PDB entry 9JHZ | X-ray diffraction, 2.20 A resolution | chains C and A of the 3 polymer chains in the assembly

Chain C (and A):
Name: 3-hydroxyacyl-CoA dehydrogenase, NAD binding domain protein
From: Faecalibacterium duncaniae (strain DSM 17677 / JCM 31915 / A2-165)
Notes: chain A of this document is another copy of the same molecule, construct and numbering; everything in this record applies to it too
UniProtKB: C7H5K9 (C7H5K9_FAED2); numbering as in UniProt (aligned over 1-290)
Sequence (291 residues; each row starts with the number of its first residue; numbering starts at 0):
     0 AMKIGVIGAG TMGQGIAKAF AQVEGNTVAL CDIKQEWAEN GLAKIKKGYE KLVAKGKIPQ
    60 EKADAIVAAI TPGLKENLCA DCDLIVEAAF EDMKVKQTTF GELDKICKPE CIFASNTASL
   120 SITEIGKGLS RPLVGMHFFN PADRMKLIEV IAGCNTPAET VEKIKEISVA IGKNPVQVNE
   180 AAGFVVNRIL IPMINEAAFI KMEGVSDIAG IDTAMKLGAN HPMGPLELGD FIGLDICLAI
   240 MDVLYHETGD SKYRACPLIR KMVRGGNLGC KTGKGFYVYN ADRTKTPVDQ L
Unresolved in the structure: 290 (chain A: 0, 289-290)
Construct notes: expression tag (0); engineered mutation Ala-117 (Ser in C7H5K9)
What the authors report for this chain:
  - self-association interface (contacts with another copy of this molecule): Val-184, Glu-195, Glu-202
  - binding site for acetoacetyl-coenzyme A: Lys-54, Lys-56, His-136, Asn-139, Arg-143, Asn-186
  - catalytic residues: His-136 (proposed by the authors, not directly observed)

Chain C / chain A interface:
Pairs across the interface (66; chain C residue first):
  Met-144(C) / Leu-216(A)
  Met-144(C) / Gly-217(A)
  Met-144(C) / Asn-219(A)
  Leu-146(C) / Ala-213(A)
  Leu-146(C) / Leu-216(A)
  Leu-146(C) / Gly-217(A)
  Asn-173(C) / Leu-216(A)
  Val-175(C) / Ser-205(A)
  Val-175(C) / Gly-209(A)
  Val-175(C) / Thr-212(A)
  Gln-176(C) / Ser-205(A)  hydrogen bond (backbone-side chain)
  Val-177(C) / Val-204(A)
  Asn-178(C) / Gly-203(A)  hydrogen bond (side chain-backbone)
  Asn-178(C) / Val-204(A)  hydrogen bond (backbone-backbone)
  Ala-180(C) / Val-204(A)  hydrophobic
  Phe-183(C) / Val-204(A)
  Val-184(C) / Ser-205(A)
  Val-185(C) / Ala-213(A)
  Val-185(C) / Met-214(A)  hydrophobic
  Arg-187(C) / Glu-195(A)  salt bridge
  Arg-187(C) / Phe-198(A)
  Arg-187(C) / Ile-199(A)
  Arg-187(C) / Glu-202(A)  salt bridge
  Arg-187(C) / Val-204(A)
  Ile-188(C) / Met-192(A)  hydrophobic
  Ile-188(C) / Ala-196(A)  hydrophobic
  Ile-188(C) / Ile-199(A)  hydrophobic
  Ile-188(C) / Met-214(A)  hydrophobic
  Met-192(C) / Met-192(A)  hydrophobic
  Glu-195(C) / Arg-187(A)  salt bridge
  Glu-195(C) / Lys-251(A)  salt bridge
  Glu-195(C) / Tyr-252(A)  hydrogen bond
  Ala-196(C) / Ile-188(A)  hydrophobic
  Phe-198(C) / Arg-187(A)
  Phe-198(C) / Lys-251(A)
  Ile-199(C) / Arg-187(A)
  Ile-199(C) / Ile-188(A)  hydrophobic
  Glu-202(C) / Arg-187(A)  salt bridge
  Gly-203(C) / Asn-178(A)  hydrogen bond (backbone-side chain)
  Val-204(C) / Val-177(A)
  Val-204(C) / Asn-178(A)  hydrogen bond (backbone-backbone)
  Val-204(C) / Ala-180(A)  hydrophobic
  Val-204(C) / Arg-187(A)
  Ser-205(C) / Val-175(A)
  Ser-205(C) / Gln-176(A)  hydrogen bond (side chain-backbone)
  Ser-205(C) / Val-184(A)
  Gly-209(C) / Val-175(A)
  Thr-212(C) / Val-175(A)
  Ala-213(C) / Leu-146(A)
  Ala-213(C) / Val-184(A)  hydrophobic
  Ala-213(C) / Val-185(A)
  Met-214(C) / Val-185(A)  hydrophobic
  Met-214(C) / Ile-188(A)  hydrophobic
  Leu-216(C) / Leu-146(A)  hydrophobic
  Leu-216(C) / Asn-173(A)
  Gly-217(C) / Leu-146(A)
  Ala-218(C) / Leu-189(A)  hydrophobic
  Asn-219(C) / Pro-221(A)
  His-220(C) / His-220(A)
  Pro-221(C) / Asn-219(A)
  Asp-249(C) / Arg-253(A)  salt bridge
  Lys-251(C) / Glu-195(A)  salt bridge
  Lys-251(C) / Phe-198(A)
  Lys-251(C) / Lys-251(A)
  Tyr-252(C) / Glu-195(A)  hydrogen bond
  Arg-253(C) / Asp-249(A)  salt bridge
Also at the interface, not in a pair above, chain C (42 interface residues in all): Phe-138, Lys-145, Leu-189, Asn-194, Ile-210, Pro-224
Also at the interface, not in a pair above, chain A (42 interface residues in all): Phe-138, Met-144, Lys-145, Phe-183, Asp-206, Ile-210, Ala-218, Pro-224

In short:
The chain C/chain A interface involves 42 residues from each chain; the contacts include 8 hydrogen bonds and
8 salt bridges. Among the polar pairs are Arg-187(C)/Glu-195(A), Arg-187(C)/Glu-202(A) and
Glu-195(C)/Lys-251(A). The paper reports the catalytic residue His-136(C); a binding site for
acetoacetyl-coenzyme A at Lys-54(C), Lys-56(C) and His-136(C) among others.
Both chains are 3-hydroxyacyl-CoA dehydrogenase, NAD binding domain protein (Faecalibacterium duncaniae
(strain DSM 17677 / JCM 31915 / A2-165)). Entry 9JHZ (3-Hydroxybutyryl-CoA dehydrogenase mutant(S117A) with
acetoacetyl CoA and NAD) was determined by X-ray diffraction, deposited together with 9JHE, 9JHY and 9JI0.
